6TWI - chains C and E of the 6 polymer chains in the assembly; structure by X-ray diffraction, 2.27 A resolution.

Chain C (and E):
Protein: Hemagglutinin
Organism: Influenza A virus (A/harbour seal/Germany/1/2014(H10N7))
Notes: chain E of this document is another copy of the same molecule, construct and numbering; everything in this record applies to it too
Reference sequence: A0A0A7HR51 (A0A0A7HR51_9INFA); residues 1-323 here correspond to UniProt positions 10-332 (UniProt number = residue number + 9)
Amino-acid sequence (325 residues; each row starts with the number of its first residue; numbers below 1 keep their minus sign (Asp-1 is residue -1)):
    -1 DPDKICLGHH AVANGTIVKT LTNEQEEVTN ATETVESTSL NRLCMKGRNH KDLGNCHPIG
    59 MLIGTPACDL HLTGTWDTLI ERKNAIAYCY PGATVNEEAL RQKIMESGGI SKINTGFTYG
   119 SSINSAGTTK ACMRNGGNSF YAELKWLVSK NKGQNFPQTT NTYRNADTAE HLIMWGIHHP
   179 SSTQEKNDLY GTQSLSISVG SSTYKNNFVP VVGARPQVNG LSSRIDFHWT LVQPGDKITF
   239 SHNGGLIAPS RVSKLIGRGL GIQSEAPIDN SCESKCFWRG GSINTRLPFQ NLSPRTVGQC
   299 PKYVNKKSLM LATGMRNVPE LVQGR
Disordered / not traced: 319-323 (chain E: 322-323)
Construct notes: expression tag (-1 to 0); engineered mutation Ser221 (Gly230 in A0A0A7HR51)
Cystine bridges: Cys54-Cys66, Cys87-Cys130, Cys274-Cys298
Covalently attached groups: N-acetylglucosamine (NAG) linked to Asn28
Metal / ion sites: Ca2+: Glu104 (together with N-acetylglucosamine) (shared with 1 residue of chain D; 1 residue of chain F)

How chain C and chain E interact:
Contacting residue pairs (15):
  Ser196(C) - Val210(E)  hydrogen bond (side chain-backbone)
  Gly198(C) - Pro214(E)
  Ser199(C) - Pro214(E)
  Ser199(C) - Arg222(E)  hydrogen bond (backbone-side chain)
  Ser200(C) - Pro214(E)
  Ser200(C) - Val216(E)
  Ser200(C) - Arg222(E)
  Lys203(C) - His177(E)
  Lys203(C) - Arg213(E)
  Lys203(C) - Arg222(E)
  Lys203(C) - Asp224(E)  salt bridge
  Asn205(C) - Val209(E)
  Lys235(C) - Pro214(E)
  Thr237(C) - Ala212(E)
  Ser239(C) - Ala212(E)
Other interface residues (no listed pair), chain C (10 interface residues in all): Asp234
Other interface residues (no listed pair), chain E (10 interface residues in all): Gly211

Overview:
The chain C/chain E interface involves 10 residues from each chain; the contacts include 2 hydrogen bonds and
1 salt bridge. Polar pairs include Lys203(C)-Asp224(E), Ser196(C)-Val210(E) and Ser199(C)-Arg222(E).
N-acetylglucosamine is covalently linked to Asn28(C).
Both chains are Hemagglutinin (Influenza A virus (A/harbour seal/Germany/1/2014(H10N7))). Entry 6TWI (Crystal
structure of the haemagglutinin mutant (Gln226Leu, Gly228Ser) from an H10N7 seal influenza virus isolated in
...) was determined by X-ray diffraction, deposited together with 6TJW, 6TJY, 6TVA, 6TVB, 6TVC, 6TVD and 9
further entries.
